Entry 7MUD (electron microscopy, 2.80 A resolution); this record covers chains AK and AN of the 130 polymer chains in the assembly.

[Chain AK]
Protein: Inner membrane lipoprotein YiaD
Source organism: Legionella pneumophila
UniProtKB: O53086 (O53086_LEGPN); residues 1-189 here = UniProt positions 1-189
Chain sequence (189 residues; each row starts with the number of its first residue):
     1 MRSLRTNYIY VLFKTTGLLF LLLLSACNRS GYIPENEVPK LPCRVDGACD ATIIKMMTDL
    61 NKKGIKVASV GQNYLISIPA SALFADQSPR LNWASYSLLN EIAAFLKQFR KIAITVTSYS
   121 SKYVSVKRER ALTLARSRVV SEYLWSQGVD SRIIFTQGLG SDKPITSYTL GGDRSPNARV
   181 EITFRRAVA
Unresolved in the structure: 1-39, 189
Reported in the primary citation:
  - post-translational modification sites: Cys-27 (citing earlier work)

[Chain AN]
Protein: Neurogenic locus notch
Source organism: Legionella pneumophila
UniProtKB: A0A2S6FAR3 (A0A2S6FAR3_LEGPN); numbering as in UniProt (aligned over 1-124)
Chain sequence (124 residues; row label = number of the first residue in the row):
     1 MLFLKIKTNQ RTTMNILKPK AFLLASVFVL SISPAFAADG CCSKMGGINY CDSSAGRLVC
    61 NNGFYSTCYC TRHAVMDLQF LMGCCLWHGG VYPQLNSSGL VVCNDGYVSE ECSLQKPVEQ
   121 ISVY
Unresolved in the structure: 1-39, 116-124
Disulfide bonds: Cys-41/Cys-68, Cys-42/Cys-60, Cys-51/Cys-70, Cys-84/Cys-112, Cys-85/Cys-103

[Chain AK / chain AN interface]
Pairs across the interface (30):
  Lys-40(AK) / Met-82(AN)  hydrogen bond
  Leu-41(AK) / Arg-72(AN)
  Pro-42(AK) / Tyr-69(AN)
  Pro-42(AK) / Met-76(AN)
  Cys-43(AK) / Cys-68(AN)
  Cys-43(AK) / Tyr-69(AN)  hydrogen bond (backbone-backbone)
  Arg-44(AK) / Thr-67(AN)
  Arg-44(AK) / Cys-68(AN)
  Arg-44(AK) / Tyr-69(AN)
  Val-45(AK) / Arg-57(AN)
  Val-45(AK) / Thr-67(AN)  hydrogen bond (backbone-backbone)
  Val-45(AK) / Tyr-69(AN)
  Ala-48(AK) / Thr-67(AN)
  Asp-50(AK) / Cys-41(AN)
  Asp-50(AK) / Met-45(AN)
  Asp-50(AK) / Tyr-65(AN)
  Asp-50(AK) / Ser-66(AN)  hydrogen bond
  Asp-50(AK) / Thr-67(AN)  hydrogen bond
  Ala-51(AK) / Ser-43(AN)
  Ala-51(AK) / Lys-44(AN)
  Ile-54(AK) / Met-45(AN)  hydrophobic
  Lys-55(AK) / Lys-44(AN)
  Gln-72(AK) / Tyr-65(AN)
  Tyr-74(AK) / Phe-64(AN)
  Arg-110(AK) / Tyr-69(AN)  hydrogen bond
  Arg-110(AK) / Val-75(AN)  hydrogen bond (side chain-backbone)
  Arg-186(AK) / Arg-57(AN)
  Arg-186(AK) / Tyr-65(AN)  hydrogen bond (side chain-backbone)
  Arg-186(AK) / Thr-67(AN)
  Val-188(AK) / Ala-55(AN)
Interface residues without a listed pair, chain AK (19 interface residues in all): Cys-49, Ser-69, Ala-187
Interface residues without a listed pair, chain AN (19 interface residues in all): Cys-42, Asp-77, Leu-78

[Overview]
Chain AK and chain AN each contribute 19 residues to their interface, with 8 hydrogen bonds. Polar pairs
include Lys-40(AK)/Met-82(AN), Asp-50(AK)/Ser-66(AN) and Asp-50(AK)/Thr-67(AN). From the paper: a modification
site at Cys-27(AK).
Here chain AK is Inner membrane lipoprotein YiaD and chain AN is Neurogenic locus notch, both from Legionella
pneumophila. Entry 7MUD (Legionella pneumophila Dot/Icm T4SS OMC) was determined by electron microscopy,
deposited together with 7MUC, 7MUE, 7MUQ, 7MUS, 7MUV, 7MUW and 7MUY.
